1HBU - chains B and E of the 6 polymer chains in the assembly; structure by X-ray diffraction, 1.90 A resolution.

Chain B (and E):
Protein: Methyl-coenzyme M reductase I beta subunit
Organism: Methanothermobacter marburgensis
Notes: chain E of this document is another copy of the same molecule, construct and numbering; everything in this record applies to it too
UniProtKB: P11560 (MCRB_METTM); residues 2-443 here correspond to UniProt positions 1-442 (UniProt number = residue number - 1)
Chain sequence (442 residues; row label = number of the first residue in the row):
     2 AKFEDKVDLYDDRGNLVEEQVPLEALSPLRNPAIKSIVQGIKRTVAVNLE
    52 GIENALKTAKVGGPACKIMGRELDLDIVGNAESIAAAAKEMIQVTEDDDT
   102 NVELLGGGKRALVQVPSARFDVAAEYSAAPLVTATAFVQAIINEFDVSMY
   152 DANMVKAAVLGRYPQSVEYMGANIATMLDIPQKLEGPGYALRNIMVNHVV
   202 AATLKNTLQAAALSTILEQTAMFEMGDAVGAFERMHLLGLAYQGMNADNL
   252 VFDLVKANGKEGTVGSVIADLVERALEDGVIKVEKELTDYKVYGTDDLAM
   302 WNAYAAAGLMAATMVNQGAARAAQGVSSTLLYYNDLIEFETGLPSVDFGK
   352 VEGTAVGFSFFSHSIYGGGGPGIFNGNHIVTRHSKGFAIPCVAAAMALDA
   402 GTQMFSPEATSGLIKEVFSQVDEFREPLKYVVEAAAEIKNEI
UniProt features mapped onto this chain:
  - binding site (coenzyme B): Gly-370

Chain B / chain E interface:
Residue-residue contacts (91; chain B residue first):
  Lys-3(B) with Glu-91(E), hydrogen bond (side chain-backbone); Met-92(E); Gln-94(E), hydrogen bond (side chain-backbone); Val-95(E)
  Pro-29(B) with Val-123(E)
  Leu-30(B) with Val-95(E), hydrophobic; Arg-120(E)
  Arg-31(B) with Val-95(E); Thr-96(E)
  Lys-36(B) with Asp-122(E)
  Val-39(B) with Val-123(E)
  Gln-40(B) with Asp-122(E), hydrogen bond (side chain-backbone)
  Lys-43(B) with Ala-124(E), hydrogen bond (side chain-backbone); Ala-125(E), hydrogen bond (side chain-backbone)
  Met-92(B) with Val-230(E); Gly-231(E)
  Val-95(B) with Leu-30(E), hydrophobic; Arg-31(E)
  Thr-96(B) with Arg-31(E)
  Arg-120(B) with Leu-30(E)
  Asp-122(B) with Gln-40(E)
  Val-123(B) with Pro-29(E); Ile-35(E), hydrophobic; Val-39(E), hydrophobic; Thr-221(E)
  Ala-124(B) with Lys-43(E), hydrogen bond (backbone-side chain); Glu-225(E)
  Ala-125(B) with Lys-43(E), hydrogen bond (backbone-side chain); Glu-126(E); Tyr-127(E); Ala-191(E), hydrophobic; Glu-225(E), hydrogen bond (backbone-side chain)
  Glu-126(B) with Ala-125(E); Glu-126(E); Leu-185(E); Pro-188(E); Gly-189(E), hydrogen bond (side chain-backbone); Glu-225(E), hydrogen bond (backbone-side chain)
  Tyr-127(B) with Ala-125(E)
  Ser-128(B) with Pro-188(E); Gly-189(E)
  Ala-129(B) with Glu-225(E)
  Leu-132(B) with Pro-188(E); Glu-225(E); Met-226(E)
  Val-133(B) with Val-230(E), hydrophobic
  Thr-136(B) with Gly-227(E); Val-230(E)
  Gln-140(B) with Val-230(E), hydrogen bond (side chain-backbone); Gly-231(E); Ala-232(E), hydrogen bond (side chain-backbone); Phe-233(E)
  Tyr-164(B) with Gly-187(E); Pro-188(E)
  Tyr-170(B) with Pro-188(E)
  Pro-182(B) with Pro-182(E)
  Gln-183(B) with Gln-183(E); Leu-185(E), hydrogen bond (side chain-backbone); Gly-187(E); Pro-188(E)
  Leu-185(B) with Glu-126(E); Pro-182(E), hydrophobic; Gln-183(E), hydrogen bond (backbone-side chain)
  Glu-186(B) with Gln-183(E)
  Gly-187(B) with Tyr-164(E); Gln-183(E)
  Pro-188(B) with Ser-128(E); Leu-132(E); Tyr-164(E); Tyr-170(E); Ile-181(E), hydrophobic; Gln-183(E)
  Gly-189(B) with Glu-126(E), hydrogen bond (backbone-side chain); Ser-128(E)
  Ala-191(B) with Ala-125(E), hydrophobic
  Thr-221(B) with Val-123(E)
  Phe-224(B) with Val-133(E)
  Glu-225(B) with Ala-124(E); Ala-125(E), hydrogen bond (side chain-backbone); Glu-126(E), hydrogen bond (side chain-backbone); Ala-129(E); Leu-132(E)
  Met-226(B) with Leu-132(E)
  Gly-227(B) with Thr-136(E)
  Val-230(B) with Met-92(E); Thr-136(E); Gln-140(E), hydrogen bond (backbone-side chain)
  Gly-231(B) with Met-92(E); Gln-140(E)
  Ala-232(B) with Gln-140(E), hydrogen bond (backbone-side chain)
  Phe-233(B) with Gln-140(E)
Also at the interface, not in a pair above, chain B (49 interface residues in all): Ile-35, Ala-119, Phe-121, Ile-181, Tyr-190, Leu-192
Also at the interface, not in a pair above, chain E (50 interface residues in all): Lys-36, Ala-119, Val-168, Glu-186, Tyr-190, Leu-192, Phe-224

Overview:
The interface between chain B and chain E involves 49 residues on one side and 50 on the other; the contacts
include 19 hydrogen bonds. Polar contacts include Lys-3(B)/Glu-91(E), Lys-3(B)/Gln-94(E) and
Gln-40(B)/Asp-122(E). UniProt lists coenzyme B-binding residue Gly-370(B) on chain B.
Chain B and chain E are both Methyl-coenzyme M reductase I beta subunit (Methanothermobacter marburgensis);
the structure, METHYL-COENZYME M REDUCTASE IN THE MCR-RED1-SILENT STATE IN COMPLEX with COENZYME M, was
determined by X-ray diffraction together with 1HBM, 1HBN and 1HBO from the same study.
